PDB entry 8G0A | electron microscopy, 2.90 A resolution | chains B and E of the 20 polymer chains in the assembly

== Chain B ==
Protein: ATP synthase subunit alpha
Source organism: Mycolicibacterium smegmatis MC2 155
Notes: EC 7.1.2.2
Reference sequence: A0R202 (ATPA_MYCS2); residue numbers follow UniProt; this construct covers 1-548
Sequence (548 residues; numbered 1 to 548; the number before each row is that of its first residue):
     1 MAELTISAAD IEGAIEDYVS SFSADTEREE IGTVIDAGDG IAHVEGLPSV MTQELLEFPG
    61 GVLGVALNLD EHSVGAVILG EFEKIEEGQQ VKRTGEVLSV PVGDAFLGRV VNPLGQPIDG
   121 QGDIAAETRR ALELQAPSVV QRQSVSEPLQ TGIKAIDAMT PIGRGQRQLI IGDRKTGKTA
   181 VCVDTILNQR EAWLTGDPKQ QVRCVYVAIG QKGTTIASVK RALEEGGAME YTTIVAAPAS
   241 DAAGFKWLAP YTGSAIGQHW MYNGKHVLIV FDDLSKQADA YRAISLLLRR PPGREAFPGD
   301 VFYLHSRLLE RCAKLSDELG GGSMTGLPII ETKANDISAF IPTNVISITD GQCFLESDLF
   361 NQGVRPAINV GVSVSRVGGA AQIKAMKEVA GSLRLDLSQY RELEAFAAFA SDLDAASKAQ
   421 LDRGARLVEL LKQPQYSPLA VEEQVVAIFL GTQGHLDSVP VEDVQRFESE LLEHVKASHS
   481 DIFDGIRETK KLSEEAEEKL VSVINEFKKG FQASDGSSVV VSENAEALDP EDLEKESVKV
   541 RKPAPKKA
Unresolved in the structure: 1-7, 23-28, 521-548
Metal / ion sites: Mg2+: T179 (together with ATP)
Small-molecule neighbours:
  - ATP (adenosine-5'-triphosphate): D173, R174, K175, T176, G177, K178, T179, A180, Q211, E331, F360, R365, P366, Q433, P434, Q435
  - ATP: S347, V374, R376
UniProt features mapped onto this chain:
  - binding site (ATP): G172 to T179
  - site: S373 (Required for activity)

== Chain E ==
Protein: ATP synthase subunit beta
Source organism: Mycolicibacterium smegmatis MC2 155
Notes: EC 7.1.2.2
Reference sequence: A0R200 (ATPB_MYCS2); residue numbers follow UniProt; this construct covers 1-475
Sequence (475 residues; each row starts with the number of its first residue):
     1 MTATAEKTAG RVVRITGPVV DVEFPRGSVP ELFNALHAEI TFGALAKTLT LEVAQHLGDS
    61 LVRCISMQPT DGLVRGVEVT DTGASISVPV GDGVKGHVFN ALGDCLDDPG YGKDFEHWSI
   121 HRKPPAFSDL EPRTEMLETG LKVVDLLTPY VRGGKIALFG GAGVGKTVLI QEMINRIARN
   181 FGGTSVFAGV GERTREGNDL WVELADANVL KDTALVFGQM DEPPGTRMRV ALSALTMAEF
   241 FRDEQGQDVL LFIDNIFRFT QAGSEVSTLL GRMPSAVGYQ PTLADEMGEL QERITSTRGR
   301 SITSMQAVYV PADDYTDPAP ATTFAHLDAT TELSRAVFSK GIFPAVDPLA SSSTILDPAI
   361 VGDEHYRVAQ EVIRILQRYK DLQDIIAILG IDELSEEDKQ LVNRARRIER FLSQNMMAAE
   421 QFTGQPGSTV PLKETIEAFD KLTKGEFDHL PEQAFFLIGG LDDLAKKAES LGAKL
Unresolved in the structure: 1-7, 472-475
Metal / ion sites: Mg2+: T167, E192, D254 (together with ATP)
Small-molecule neighbours: ATP: G161, A162, G163, V164, G165, K166, T167, V168, E192, R193, E196, D254, F338, F343, M416, A419, F422, T423

== Interface between chain B and chain E ==
Residue-residue contacts (94; chain B residue first):
  G46(B) - R75(E)  hydrogen bond (backbone-side chain)
  L47(B) - R75(E)  hydrogen bond (backbone-side chain)
  P48(B) - R75(E)
  S49(B) - V74(E)
  V50(B) - V74(E)
  V50(B) - R75(E)
  M51(B) - F42(E)  hydrophobic
  M51(B) - G72(E)
  M51(B) - L73(E)
  M51(B) - V74(E)  hydrophobic
  T52(B) - I15(E)
  T52(B) - T70(E)
  T52(B) - D71(E)
  T52(B) - G72(E)  hydrogen bond (backbone-backbone)
  T52(B) - L73(E)  hydrogen bond (backbone-backbone)
  Q53(B) - D71(E)
  L67(B) - I15(E)
  N68(B) - I15(E)
  L69(B) - V13(E)
  L69(B) - R14(E)
  L69(B) - I15(E)  hydrogen bond (backbone-backbone)
  L69(B) - R75(E)
  D70(B) - V13(E)
  D70(B) - R14(E)
  D70(B) - R75(E)  hydrogen bond (backbone-side chain)
  E71(B) - V13(E)
  E71(B) - R14(E)  salt bridge
  V74(B) - R75(E)
  G95(B) - F42(E)
  E96(B) - F42(E)
  V97(B) - F42(E)  hydrophobic
  V97(B) - L45(E)  hydrophobic
  E133(B) - D71(E)
  Q135(B) - P69(E)
  Q135(B) - D221(E)  hydrogen bond (side chain-backbone)
  Q135(B) - E222(E)
  A136(B) - D221(E)
  P137(B) - T194(E)
  S138(B) - T194(E)
  V139(B) - T194(E)
  V139(B) - G197(E)
  V139(B) - N198(E)
  V139(B) - F217(E)  hydrophobic
  V140(B) - L106(E)
  V140(B) - D107(E)
  R142(B) - T194(E)
  R142(B) - N198(E)
  Q143(B) - N198(E)
  S144(B) - N198(E)
  S144(B) - D199(E)  hydrogen bond
  R167(B) - R193(E)
  P291(B) - P274(E)  hydrophobic
  P292(B) - G278(E)
  G293(B) - V277(E)
  R294(B) - V277(E)
  R294(B) - A312(E)
  R294(B) - D314(E)  salt bridge
  R294(B) - D317(E)  salt bridge
  G299(B) - E265(E)
  D300(B) - E265(E)
  F302(B) - G191(E)
  F302(B) - M220(E)  hydrophobic
  F302(B) - R258(E)
  F302(B) - Q261(E)
  Y303(B) - E222(E)
  Y303(B) - P223(E)
  Y303(B) - R227(E)
  Y303(B) - E265(E)
  S306(B) - M220(E)
  E310(B) - R193(E)
  E310(B) - T194(E)  hydrogen bond
  E310(B) - R195(E)
  E310(B) - D221(E)
  S338(B) - A312(E)
  T343(B) - A162(E)
  T343(B) - Y309(E)  hydrogen bond (backbone-side chain)
  T343(B) - A312(E)
  N344(B) - Y309(E)
  I346(B) - A162(E)  hydrophobic
  I346(B) - R193(E)  hydrogen bond (backbone-side chain)
  S347(B) - A162(E)
  S347(B) - R193(E)  hydrogen bond (backbone-side chain)
  S347(B) - M220(E)
  S347(B) - R258(E)  hydrogen bond
  S347(B) - Y309(E)
  I348(B) - R193(E)  hydrogen bond (backbone-side chain)
  I348(B) - M220(E)  hydrophobic
  T349(B) - R193(E)  hydrogen bond (backbone-side chain)
  D350(B) - R193(E)  salt bridge
  D350(B) - R195(E)  salt bridge
  R376(B) - G163(E)
  R376(B) - R193(E)
  R376(B) - F422(E)
  V377(B) - R195(E)
Interface residues without a listed pair, chain B (54 interface residues in all): S73, A131, L134, R307, A339, F340
Interface residues without a listed pair, chain E (52 interface residues in all): T16, G17, A44, V98, W201, V202, Q219, S264, T268, P311, D313, R335

== Summary ==
Chain B and chain E form an interface of 54 and 52 residues respectively; the contacts include 15 hydrogen
bonds and 5 salt bridges. Among the polar pairs are E71(B)-R14(E), R294(B)-D314(E) and R294(B)-D317(E). One
ATP molecule is bound between chain B and chain E.
Chain B is ATP synthase subunit alpha and chain E is ATP synthase subunit beta, both from Mycolicibacterium
smegmatis MC2 155; the structure, Cryo-EM structure of SQ31f-bound Mycobacterium smegmatis ATP synthase
rotational state 3, was determined by electron microscopy (same publication as 8G07, 8G08, 8G09, 8G0B, 8G0C,
8G0D and 8G0E).
